PDB entry 4XD7 | X-ray diffraction, 3.90 A resolution | chains A and G of the 8 polymer chains in the assembly

# Chain A
Name: ATP synthase subunit alpha
Organism: Bacillus sp. PS3
Notes: EC 3.6.3.14
Reference sequence: Q5KUJ1 (ATPA_GEOKA); numbering as in UniProt (aligned over 1-502)
Sequence (502 residues; each row starts with the number of its first residue):
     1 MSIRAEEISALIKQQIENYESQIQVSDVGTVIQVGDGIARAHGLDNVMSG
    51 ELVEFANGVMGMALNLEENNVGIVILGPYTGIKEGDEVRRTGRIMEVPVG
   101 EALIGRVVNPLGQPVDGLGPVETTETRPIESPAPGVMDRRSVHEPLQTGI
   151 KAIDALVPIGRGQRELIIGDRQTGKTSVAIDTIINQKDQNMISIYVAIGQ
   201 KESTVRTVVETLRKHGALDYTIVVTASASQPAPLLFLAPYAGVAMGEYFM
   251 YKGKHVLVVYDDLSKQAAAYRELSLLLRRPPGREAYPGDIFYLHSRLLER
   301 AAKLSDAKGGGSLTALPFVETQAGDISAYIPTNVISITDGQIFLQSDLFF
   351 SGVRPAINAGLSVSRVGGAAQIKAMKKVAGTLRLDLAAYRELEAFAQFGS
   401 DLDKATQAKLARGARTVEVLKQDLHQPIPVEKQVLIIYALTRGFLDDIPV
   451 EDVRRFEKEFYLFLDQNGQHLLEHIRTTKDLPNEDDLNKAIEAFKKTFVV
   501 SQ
Disordered / not traced: 1-23, 483-484
Differences from the reference sequence: conflict Ser193 (Cys in Q5KUJ1), Lys254 (Gln in Q5KUJ1), Phe463 (Trp in Q5KUJ1)
Modified residues: Mse1 (selenomethionine); Mse48, Mse60, Mse62, Mse95, Mse137, Mse191, Mse245, Mse250, Mse375 (selenomethionine; parent Met)
Swiss-Prot annotation at these positions:
  - binding site (ATP): Gly169 to Thr176
  - site: Ser362 (Required for activity)

# Chain G
Name: ATP synthase gamma chain
Organism: Bacillus sp. PS3
Reference sequence: Q5KUJ2 (ATPG_GEOKA); residue numbers follow UniProt; this construct covers 1-285
Sequence (285 residues; each row starts with the number of its first residue):
     1 MASLRDIKTRINATKKTSQITKAMEMVSTSKLNRAEQNAKSFVPYMEKIQ
    51 EVVANVALGAGGASHPMLVSRPVKKTGYLVITSDRGLAGAYNSNVLRLVY
   101 QTIQKRHACPDEYAIIVIGRVGLSFFRKRNMPVILDITRLPDQPSFADIK
   151 EIARKTVGLFADGTFDELYMYYNHYVSAIQQEVTERKLLPLTDLAENKQR
   201 TVYEFEPSQEEILDVLLPQYAESLIYGALLDAKASEHAARMTAMKNATDN
   251 ANELIRTLTLSYNRARQAAITQEITEIVAGANALQ
Disordered / not traced: 59-68, 105, 131-132, 163, 193-208, 285
Differences from the reference sequence: conflict Cys109 (Ser in Q5KUJ2)
Modified residues: Mse1, Mse24, Mse26, Mse46, Mse170, Mse241, Mse244 (selenomethionine; parent Met); Mse67, Mse131 (selenomethionine)

# Chain A / chain G interface
Residue-residue contacts - 10 pairs, chain A then chain G:
  Arg278(A) - Leu284(G)
  Arg283(A) - Ile270(G)
  Arg283(A) - Ile274(G)
  Phe395(A) - Gln19(G)
  Phe395(A) - Ala23(G)  hydrophobic
  Phe395(A) - Mse26(G)  hydrophobic
  Phe398(A) - Ala23(G)  hydrophobic
  Phe398(A) - Val27(G)
  Asp401(A) - Lys31(G)
  Asp403(A) - Ser30(G)
Interface residues without a listed pair, chain A (9 interface residues in all): Pro281, Glu284, Ala285
Interface residues without a listed pair, chain G (13 interface residues in all): Ile20, Mse24, Ile277, Val278

# Overview
Chain A and chain G form an interface of 9 and 13 residues respectively. From UniProt: 8 ATP-binding residues
on chain A.
Here chain A is ATP synthase subunit alpha and chain G is ATP synthase gamma chain, both from Bacillus sp.
PS3. Entry 4XD7 (Structure of thermophilic F1-ATPase inhibited by epsilon subunit) was determined by X-ray
diffraction.
